Entry 3NW6 (X-ray diffraction, 2.20 A resolution); this record covers chain A.

== Chain A ==
Protein: Insulin-like growth factor 1 receptor
From: Homo sapiens
Notes: EC 2.7.10.1; fragment: kinase domain (residues 982-1286)
UniProt: P08069 (IGF1R_HUMAN); residues 952-1256 here correspond to UniProt positions 982-1286 (UniProt number = residue number + 30)
Amino-acid sequence (307 residues; each row starts with the number of its first residue):
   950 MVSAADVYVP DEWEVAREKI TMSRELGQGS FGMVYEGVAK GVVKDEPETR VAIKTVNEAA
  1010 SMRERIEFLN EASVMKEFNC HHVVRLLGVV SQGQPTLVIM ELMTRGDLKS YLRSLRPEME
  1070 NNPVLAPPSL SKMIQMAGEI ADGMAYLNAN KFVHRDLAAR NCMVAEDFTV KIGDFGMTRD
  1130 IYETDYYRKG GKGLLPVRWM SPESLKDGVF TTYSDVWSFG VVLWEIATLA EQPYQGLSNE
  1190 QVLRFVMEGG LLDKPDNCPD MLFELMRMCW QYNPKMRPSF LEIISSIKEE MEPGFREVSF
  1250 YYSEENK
Unresolved in the structure: 950-955
Sequence notes: expression tag (950-951)
Curated features (UniProtKB/Swiss-Prot):
  - active site: Asp1105 (Proton acceptor)
  - binding site (ATP): Leu975 to Val983, Lys1003
  - modified residue: Tyr1131 (Phosphotyrosine), Tyr1135 (Phosphotyrosine), Tyr1136 (Phosphotyrosine), Ser1248 (Phosphoserine), Ser1252 (Phosphoserine)
  - cross-link (Glycyl lysine isopeptide (Lys-Gly)): Lys1138 (interchain with G-Cter in ubiquitin), Lys1141 (interchain with G-Cter in ubiquitin)
Residues lining bound ligands: LGW (N-(5-cyclopropyl-1H-pyrazol-3-yl)-2-{(2S)-1-[(6-fluoropyridin-3-yl)carbonyl]pyrrolidin-2-yl}pyrrolo[2,1-f][1,2,4]triazin-4-amine): Leu975, Gly976, Gln977, Gly978, Val983, Ala1001, Lys1003, Val1033, Met1049, Glu1050, Leu1051, Met1052, Thr1053, Arg1054, Gly1055, Asp1056, Arg1109, Asn1110, Met1112, Gly1122, Asp1123, Met1126, Arg1128

== Summary ==
Bound to chain A: compound LGW. From UniProt: active-site residue Asp1105 and 10 ATP-binding residues.
Chain A is Insulin-like growth factor 1 receptor (Homo sapiens); the structure, Crystal structure of
insulin-like growth factor 1 receptor (IGF-1R-WT) complex with a carbon-linked proline isostere inhibitor ...,
was determined by X-ray diffraction together with 3NW5 and 3NW7 from the same study.
